2DZZ - chain A; structure by X-ray diffraction, 2.15 A resolution.

== Chain A ==
Name: Cysteine proteinase 1
From: Saccharomyces cerevisiae
Notes: EC 3.4.22.40
Reference sequence: Q01532 (BLH1_YEAST); aligned to UniProt positions 1-453 over residues 1-453 (the alignment contains insertions or deletions, so no single offset holds)
Chain sequence (457 residues; numbered -3 to 453; the number before each row is that of its first residue; numbers below 1 keep their minus sign (Phe-3 is residue -3)):
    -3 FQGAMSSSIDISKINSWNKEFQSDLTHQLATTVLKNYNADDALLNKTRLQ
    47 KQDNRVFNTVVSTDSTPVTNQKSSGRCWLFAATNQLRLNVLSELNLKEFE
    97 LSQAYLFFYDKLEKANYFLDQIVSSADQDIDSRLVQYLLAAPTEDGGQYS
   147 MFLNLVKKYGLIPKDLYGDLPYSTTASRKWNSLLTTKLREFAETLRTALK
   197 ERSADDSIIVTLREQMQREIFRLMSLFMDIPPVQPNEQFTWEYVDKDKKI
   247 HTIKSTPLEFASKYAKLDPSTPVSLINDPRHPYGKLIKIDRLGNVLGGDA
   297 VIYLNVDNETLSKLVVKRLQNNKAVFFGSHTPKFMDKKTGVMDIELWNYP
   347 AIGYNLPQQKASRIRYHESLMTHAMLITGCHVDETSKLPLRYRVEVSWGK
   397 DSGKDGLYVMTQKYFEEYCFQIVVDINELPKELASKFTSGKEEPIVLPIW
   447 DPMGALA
Not modelled in the structure: 61-70
Sequence notes: expression tag (-3 to 0); engineered mutation Val392 (Asn in Q01532)
From the paper describing this entry:
  - conformationally variable residues (order/disorder transition, side-chain flip): Ser61 to Gly71, Cys73, Met367, His369, Glu391 to Leu403, Ala453
  - contacts within the chain: Ala370-Ala453, Cys73-Ala453
  - catalytic residues: Gln67, Cys73, His369 (citing earlier work)

== Overview ==
The paper reports catalytic residues Gln67, Cys73 and His369; conformational variability at Ser61, Cys73 and
Met367 among others.
Chain A is Cysteine proteinase 1 (Saccharomyces cerevisiae); the structure, Crystal structure of N392V mutant
of yeast bleomycin hydrolase, was determined by X-ray diffraction (same publication as 2E00, 2DZY, 2E01, 2E02
and 2E03).
